4TSF - chains C and I of the 9 polymer chains in the assembly; structure by X-ray diffraction, 3.20 A resolution.

== Chain C ==
Name: ATP synthase subunit alpha, mitochondrial
Source organism: Bos taurus
Reference sequence: P19483 (ATPA_BOVIN); residues 1-510 here correspond to UniProt positions 44-553 (UniProt number = residue number + 43)
Amino-acid sequence (510 residues; each row starts with the number of its first residue):
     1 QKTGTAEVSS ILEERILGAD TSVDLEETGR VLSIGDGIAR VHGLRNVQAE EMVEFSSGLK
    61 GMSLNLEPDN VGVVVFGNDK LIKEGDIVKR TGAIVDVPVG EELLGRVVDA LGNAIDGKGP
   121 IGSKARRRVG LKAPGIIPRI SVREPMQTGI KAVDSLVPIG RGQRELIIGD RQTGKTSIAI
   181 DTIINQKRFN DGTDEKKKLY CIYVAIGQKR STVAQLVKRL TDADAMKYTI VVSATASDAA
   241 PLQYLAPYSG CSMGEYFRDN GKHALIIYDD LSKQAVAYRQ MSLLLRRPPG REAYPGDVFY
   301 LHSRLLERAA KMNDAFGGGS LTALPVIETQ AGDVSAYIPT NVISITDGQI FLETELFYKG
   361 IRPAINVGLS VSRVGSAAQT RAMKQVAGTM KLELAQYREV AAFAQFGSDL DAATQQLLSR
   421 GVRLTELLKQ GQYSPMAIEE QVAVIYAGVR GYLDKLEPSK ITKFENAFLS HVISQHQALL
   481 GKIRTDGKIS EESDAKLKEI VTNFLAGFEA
Not modelled in the structure: 1-22, 403-411
Curated features (UniProtKB/Swiss-Prot):
  - binding site (ATP): Gln172, Gly174, Lys175, Thr176, Ser177, Gln430, Gln432
  - binding site (Mg(2+)): Thr176, Asp269
  - site: Ser370 (Required for activity)
  - modified residue: Gln1 (Pyrrolidone carboxylic acid), Ser10 (Phosphoserine), Ser22 (Phosphoserine), Ser33 (Phosphoserine), Ser63 (Phosphoserine), Lys80 (N6-acetyllysine), Lys83 (N6-acetyllysine), Lys89 (N6-acetyllysine), Thr91 (Phosphothreonine), Lys118 (N6-acetyllysine), Ser123 (Phosphoserine), Lys124 (N6-acetyllysine), Ser141 (Phosphoserine), Arg161 (Omega-N-methylarginine), Lys187 (N6-acetyllysine), Lys196 (N6-acetyllysine), Lys197 (N6-acetyllysine), Lys218 (N6-acetyllysine), Lys262 (N6-acetyllysine), Lys384 (N6-acetyllysine) and 6 more in UniProt
  - glycosylation: Ser33 (O-linked (GlcNAc) serine)
Bound ions: Mg2+: Thr176 (together with ATP)
Residues lining bound ligands: ATP (adenosine-5'-triphosphate): Asp170, Arg171, Gln172, Thr173, Gly174, Lys175, Thr176, Ser177, Phe357, Arg362, Pro363, Gln430, Gly431, Gln432

== Chain I ==
Name: ATPase inhibitor, mitochondrial
Source organism: Bos taurus
Reference sequence: P01096 (ATIF1_BOVIN); residues 1-60 here correspond to UniProt positions 26-85 (UniProt number = residue number + 25)
Amino-acid sequence (66 residues; row label = number of the first residue in the row):
     1 GSESGDNVRS SAGAVRDAGG AFGKREQAEE ERYFRARAKE QLAALKKHHE NEISHHAKEI
    61 HHHHHH
Not modelled in the structure: 1-10, 52-66
Sequence notes: expression tag (61-66)
Curated features (UniProtKB/Swiss-Prot):
  - region: Gly1 to Gln27 (N-terminal inhibitory region), His49 to Ile60 (Antiparallel alpha-helical coiled coil region)
  - site (Participates in pH sensing): Glu26, His49
Reported in the primary citation:
  - mutagenesis - E30A: abolished binding to F1-ATPase (citing earlier work)

== How chain C and chain I interact ==
Pairs across the interface (10; chain C residue first):
  Gln396(C) with Arg35(I), hydrogen bond
  Glu399(C) with Ala28(I); Glu31(I); Arg35(I), salt bridge
  Val400(C) with Arg35(I)
  Ala402(C) with Lys24(I); Ala28(I)
  Ala413(C) with Lys39(I)
  Thr414(C) with Lys39(I)
  Leu417(C) with Arg35(I)

== In short ==
The interface between chain C and chain I involves 7 residues on one side and 5 on the other; the contacts
include 1 hydrogen bond and 1 salt bridge. Polar pairs include Glu399(C)-Arg35(I) and Gln396(C)-Arg35(I).
Bound to chain C: ATP. The paper reports that E30A of chain I abolishes binding to F1-ATPase.
Chain C is ATP synthase subunit alpha, mitochondrial and chain I is ATPase inhibitor, mitochondrial, both from
Bos taurus; the structure, The Pathway of Binding of the Intrinsically Disordered Mitochondrial Inhibitor
Protein to F1-ATPase, was determined by X-ray diffraction, deposited together with 4TT3.
